Entry 8JHN (electron microscopy, 3.75 A resolution); this record covers chains A and B of the 5 polymer chains in the assembly.

[Chain A]
Protein: G protein subunit alpha o1, Guanine nucleotide-binding protein G(o) subunit alpha
From: Homo sapiens
UniProtKB: chimeric construct of A0A1W2PS82, P09471: residues 4-173 from A0A1W2PS82 (A0A1W2PS82_HUMAN) positions 4-57 (offset varies); residues 183-354 from P09471 positions 183-354 (same numbers)
Sequence (240 residues; row label = number of the first residue in the row; note: 126 numbers in that range are skipped by the numbering (no residue carries them; nothing is unmodelled there); numbers below 1 keep their minus sign (Met-11 is residue -11)):
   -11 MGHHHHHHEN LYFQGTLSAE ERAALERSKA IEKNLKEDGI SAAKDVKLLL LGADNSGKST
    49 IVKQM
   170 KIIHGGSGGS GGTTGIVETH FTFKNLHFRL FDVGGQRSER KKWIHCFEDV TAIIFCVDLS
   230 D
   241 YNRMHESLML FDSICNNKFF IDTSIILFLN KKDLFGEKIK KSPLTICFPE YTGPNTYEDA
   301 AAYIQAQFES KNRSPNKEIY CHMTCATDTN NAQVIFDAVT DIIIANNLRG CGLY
Not modelled in the structure: -11 to 5, 170-182, 241-244
Sequence notes: initiating methionine (-11); expression tag (-10 to 3); engineered mutation Asp42 (Gly in A0A1W2PS82), Asn43 (Glu in A0A1W2PS82), Asp227 (Ala in P09471), Asp230 (Gly in P09471), Ala332 (Ile in P09471), Ile335 (Val in P09471); linker (174-182)
UniProt features mapped onto this chain:
  - region: Phe197 to Arg206 (G3 motif), Ile266 to Asp273 (G4 motif), Thr324 to Thr329 (G5 motif)
  - binding site (GTP): Asn270, Asp273, Cys325
  - modified residue: Gln205 (5-glutamyl histamine), Cys351 (ADP-ribosylcysteine)
  - lipidation: Cys351 (S-palmitoyl cysteine)

[Chain B]
Protein: Guanine nucleotide-binding protein G(I)/G(S)/G(T) subunit beta-1
From: Homo sapiens
UniProtKB: P62873 (GBB1_HUMAN); residues 2-340 here = UniProt positions 2-340
Sequence (350 residues; numbered -9 to 340; the number before each row is that of its first residue; numbers below 1 keep their minus sign (Met-9 is residue -9)):
    -9 MHHHHHHGSS GSELDQLRQE AEQLKNQIRD ARKACADATL SQITNNIDPV GRIQMRTRRT
    51 LRGHLAKIYA MHWGTDSRLL VSASQDGKLI IWDSYTTNKV HAIPLRSSWV MTCAYAPSGN
   111 YVACGGLDNI CSIYNLKTRE GNVRVSRELA GHTGYLSCCR FLDDNQIVTS SGDTTCALWD
   171 IETGQQTTTF TGHTGDVMSL SLAPDTRLFV SGACDASAKL WDVREGMCRQ TFTGHESDIN
   231 AICFFPNGNA FATGSDDATC RLFDLRADQE LMTYSHDNII CGITSVSFSK SGRLLLAGYD
   291 DFNCNVWDAL KADRAGVLAG HDNRVSCLGV TDDGMAVATG SWDSFLKIWN
Not modelled in the structure: -9 to 2
Sequence notes: initiating methionine (-9); expression tag (-8 to 1)
UniProt features mapped onto this chain:
  - modified residue: Ser2 (N-acetylserine), His266 (Phosphohistidine)
  - natural variant: Leu30 (L30F: In MRD42; uncertain significance), Arg52 (R52G: In MRD42), Gly64 (G64V: In MRD42), Asp76 (D76E: In MRD42; D76G: In MRD42), Gly77 (G77S: In MRD42), Lys78 (K78R: In MRD42), Ile80 (I80N: In MRD42; I80T: In MRD42), His91 (H91R: In MRD42; uncertain significance), Ala92 (A92T: In MRD42), Pro94 (P94S: In MRD42), Leu95 (L95P: In MRD42), Arg96 (R96L: In MRD42), 5 further natural variant entries in UniProt

[Interface between chain A and chain B]
Residue-residue contacts - 32 pairs, chain A then chain B:
  Leu13(A) - Asn88(B)
  Arg15(A) - Val90(B)  hydrogen bond (side chain-backbone)
  Arg15(A) - His91(B)
  Ser16(A) - Lys89(B)
  Ile19(A) - Lys89(B)
  Leu23(A) - Leu55(B)
  Leu23(A) - Lys78(B)
  Leu23(A) - Ala92(B)  hydrophobic
  Gly27(A) - Leu55(B)
  Thr183(A) - Asn119(B)  hydrogen bond (backbone-side chain)
  Gly184(A) - Asn119(B)
  Ile185(A) - Trp99(B)
  Ile185(A) - Asp118(B)
  Phe200(A) - Trp99(B)  hydrophobic
  Gln205(A) - Leu117(B)
  Gln205(A) - Asn119(B)
  Gln205(A) - Gly144(B)
  Gln205(A) - Tyr145(B)
  Ser207(A) - Tyr145(B)
  Ser207(A) - Gly162(B)  hydrogen bond (side chain-backbone)
  Ser207(A) - Asp186(B)  hydrogen bond
  Glu208(A) - Asp186(B)
  Lys211(A) - Tyr145(B)
  Lys211(A) - Cys204(B)
  Lys211(A) - Asp228(B)
  Lys211(A) - Asn230(B)
  Trp212(A) - Leu117(B)  hydrophobic
  Trp212(A) - Tyr145(B)
  His214(A) - Tyr59(B)
  Cys215(A) - Tyr59(B)
  Cys215(A) - Gln75(B)
  Phe216(A) - Trp99(B)  hydrophobic
Also at the interface, not in a pair above, chain A (20 interface residues in all): Glu20, Asp26
Also at the interface, not in a pair above, chain B (24 interface residues in all): Lys57, Asp76, Met101, Trp332

[Overview]
Chain A and chain B form an interface of 20 and 24 residues respectively, with 4 hydrogen bonds. Polar pairs
include Arg15(A)-Val90(B), Thr183(A)-Asn119(B) and Ser207(A)-Gly162(B). From UniProt: 3 GTP-binding residues
on chain A.
Here chain A is G protein subunit alpha o1, Guanine nucleotide-binding protein G(o) subunit alpha and chain B
is Guanine nucleotide-binding protein G(I)/G(S)/G(T) subunit beta-1, both from Homo sapiens. Entry 8JHN
(Structure of MMF-GPR109A-G protein complex) was determined by electron microscopy together with 8IY9, 8IYH,
8IYW and 8JER from the same study.
